2VQE - chains A and Q of the 23 polymer chains in the assembly; structure by X-ray diffraction, 2.50 A resolution.

[Chain A]
Molecule: 16S RRNA
From: Thermus thermophilus
Sequence (1522 nucleotides; numbered 0 to 1544 plus 19 insertion-coded residues; 42 numbers in that range are skipped by the numbering (no residue carries them; nothing is unmodelled there); the number before each row is that of its first residue; a row labelled like 190A-190L holds insertion residues (190A, then the next letters in order); numbering starts at 0):
     0 UUUGUUGGAG AGUUUGAUCC UGGCUCAGGG UGAACGCUGG CGGCGUGCCU AAGACAUGCA
    60 AGUCGUGCGG G
    73 CCGCGGGGUU UU
    88 ACUCCG
    95 UGGUC
   101 AGCGGCGGAC GGGUGAGUAA CGCGUGGGU
  129A G
   130 ACCUACCCGG AAGAGGGGGA CAACCCGGGG AAACUCGGGC UAAUCCCCCA UGUGGACCCG
   190 C
190A-190L CCCUUGGGGUGU
   191 GUCCAAAGGG CUUU
   216 GCCCGCUUCC GGAUGGGCCC GCGUCCCAUC AGCUAGUUGG UGGGGUAAUG GCCCACCAAG
   276 GCGACGACGG GUAGCCGGUC UGAGAGGAUG GCCGGCCACA GGGGCACUGA GACACGGGCC
   336 CCACUCCUAC GGGAGGCAGC AGUUAGGAAU CUUCCGCAAU GGGCGCAAGC CUGACGGAGC
   396 GACGCCGCUU GGAGGAAGAA GCCCUUCGGG GUGUAAACUC CUGAA
   442 CCCGGGACGA AACCCCCGAC GA
   474 GGGGACUGAC GGUACCGGG
   494 GUAAUAGCGC CGGCCAACUC CGUGCCAGCA GCCGCGGUAA UACGGAGGGC GCGAGCGUUA
   554 CCCGGAUUCA CUGGGCGUAA AGGGCGUGUA GGCGGCCUGG GGCGUCCCAU GUGAAAGACC
   614 ACGGCUCAAC CGUGGGGGAG CGUGGGAUAC GCUCAGGCUA GACGGUGGGA GAGGGUGGUG
   674 GAAUUCCCGG AGUAGCGGUG AAAUGCGCAG AUACCGGGAG GAACGCCGAU GGCGAAGGCA
   734 GCCACCUGGU CCACCCGUGA CGCUGAGGCG CGAAAGCGUG GGGAGCAAAC CGGAUUAGAU
   794 ACCCGGGUAG UCCACGCCCU AAACGAUGCG CGCUAGGUCU CUGGGUCU
   848 CCUGGGGGCC GAAGCUAACG CGUUAAGCGC GCCGCCUGGG GAGUACGGCC GCAAGGCUGA
   908 AACUCAAAGG AAUUGACGGG GGCCCGCACA AGCGGUGGAG CAUGUGGUUU AAUUCGAAGC
   968 AACGCGAAGA ACCUUACCAG GCCUUGACAU GCUAGG
 1003A G
  1004 AACCCGGGUG AAAGCCUGGG GUGCCCC
1030A-1030D GCGA
  1031 GGGGAGCCCU AGCACAGGUG CUGCAUGGCC GUCGUCAGCU CGUGCCGUGA GGUGUUGGGU
  1091 UAAGUCCCGC AACGAGCGCA ACCCCCGCCG UUAGUUGCCA GCGGUUCGGC CGGGCACUCU
  1151 AACGGGACUG CCCGCGAAA
  1171 GCGGGAGGAA GGAGGGGACG ACGUCUGGUC AGCAUGGCCC UUACGGCCUG GGCGACACAC
  1231 GUGCUACAAU GCCCACUACA AAGCGAUGCC ACCCGGCAAC GGGGAGCUAA UCGCAAAAAG
  1291 GUGGGCCCAG UUCGGAUUGG GGUCUGCAAC CCGACCCCAU GAAGCCGGAA UCGCUAGUAA
  1351 UCGCGGAUCA G
 1361A C
  1362 CAUGCCGCGG UGAAUACGUU CCCGGGCCUU GUACACACCG CCCGUCACGC CAUGGGAGCG
  1422 GGCUCUACCC GAAGUCGCCG GG
  1446 AGCCUACGGG
  1459 CAGGCGCCGA GGGUAGGGCC CGUGACUGGG GCGAAGUCGU AACAAGGUAG CUGUACCGGA
  1519 AGGUGCGGCU GGAUCACCUC CUUUCU
Not modelled in the structure: 0-4, 1535-1538
Metal / ion sites: Mg2+ site 1: U12, G21, G22; K+ site 1 near U14 (its only coordinating residue here); Mg2+ site 2 near G21 (its only coordinating residue here); Mg2+ site 3 near C48 (its only coordinating residue here); Mg2+ site 4: C48, G115; Mg2+ site 5 near A53 (its only coordinating residue here); Mg2+ site 6: C58, U387, G388; Mg2+ site 7: G61, U62, G105; Mg2+ site 8: G107, G326; Mg2+ site 9: A109, G331; Mg2+ site 10: G115, A116, G117, G289; Mg2+ site 11: A116, G117, G289; 49 more K+ sites not listed; 114 more Mg2+ sites not listed
Residues lining bound ligands: paromomycin (PAR): G1405, U1406, C1407, A1408, C1409, G1489, C1490, G1491, A1492, A1493, G1494, U1495, C1496

[Chain Q]
Name: 30S ribosomal protein S17
From: Thermus thermophilus
UniProtKB: P24321 (RS17_THETH); numbering as in UniProt (aligned over 1-105)
Chain sequence (105 residues; each row starts with the number of its first residue):
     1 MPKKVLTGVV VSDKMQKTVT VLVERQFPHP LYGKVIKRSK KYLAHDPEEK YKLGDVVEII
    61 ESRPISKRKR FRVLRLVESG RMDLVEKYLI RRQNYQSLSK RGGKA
Not modelled in the structure: 1
Metal / ion sites: Mg2+ site 1: Asp-13, Met-15, Glu-49; Mg2+ site 2: Tyr-42 (shared with G236(A), C237(A) of chain A)

[How chain A and chain Q interact]
Pairs across the interface (88; chain A residue first):
  G127(A) with Pro-2(Q), hydrogen bond to the sugar; Glu-61(Q), hydrogen bond to the base
  G128(A) with Pro-2(Q), sugar contact; Lys-3(Q), sugar contact; Glu-61(Q), sugar contact
  A130(A) with Arg-63(Q), salt bridge to the phosphate; Pro-64(Q), base contact
  U190E(A) with Lys-3(Q), hydrogen bond to the base; Ser-62(Q), base contact; Arg-63(Q), hydrogen bond to the sugar; Arg-72(Q), hydrogen bond to the base
  C234(A) with Glu-61(Q), base contact; Pro-64(Q), sugar contact; Arg-70(Q), sugar contact
  C235(A) with Glu-61(Q), sugar contact; Arg-70(Q), salt bridge to the phosphate; Phe-71(Q), sugar contact
  G236(A) with Lys-40(Q), salt bridge to the phosphate; Tyr-42(Q), hydrogen bond to the phosphate
  C237(A) with Arg-25(Q), hydrogen bond to the phosphate; Lys-40(Q), salt bridge to the phosphate; Tyr-42(Q), phosphate contact
  G238(A) with Arg-25(Q), salt bridge to the phosphate
  A246(A) with Leu-98(Q), sugar contact; Ser-99(Q), sugar contact
  G247(A) with Ser-99(Q), phosphate contact; Lys-100(Q), salt bridge to the phosphate
  U253(A) with Met-15(Q), hydrogen bond to the sugar; Lys-67(Q), salt bridge to the phosphate; Arg-68(Q), phosphate contact
  G254(A) with Met-15(Q), sugar contact; Gln-16(Q), hydrogen bond to the sugar; Thr-18(Q), hydrogen bond to the sugar; Ser-66(Q), hydrogen bond to the phosphate; Lys-67(Q), phosphate contact; Arg-68(Q), phosphate contact; Lys-69(Q), hydrogen bond to the phosphate
  G255(A) with Gln-16(Q), sugar contact; Lys-17(Q), phosphate contact; Ile-65(Q), phosphate contact; Ser-66(Q), phosphate contact; Lys-69(Q), salt bridge to the phosphate
  U256(A) with Lys-17(Q), salt bridge to the phosphate
  U264(A) with Arg-63(Q), sugar contact; Pro-64(Q), hydrogen bond to the sugar
  G265(A) with Pro-64(Q), sugar contact; Ile-65(Q), phosphate contact; Ser-66(Q), sugar contact; Lys-67(Q), hydrogen bond to the sugar
  G266(A) with Lys-67(Q), phosphate contact
  C267(A) with Lys-67(Q), salt bridge to the phosphate
  G275(A) with Lys-14(Q), phosphate contact; Met-15(Q), sugar contact
  G276(A) with Ser-12(Q), hydrogen bond to the phosphate; Met-15(Q), phosphate contact; Thr-20(Q), phosphate contact; Arg-68(Q), hydrogen bond to the phosphate
  C277(A) with Lys-41(Q), salt bridge to the phosphate; Arg-68(Q), salt bridge to the phosphate
  G278(A) with Lys-41(Q), salt bridge to the phosphate; Arg-92(Q), base contact; Tyr-95(Q), base contact
  A279(A) with Arg-91(Q), salt bridge to the phosphate; Tyr-95(Q), hydrogen bond to the phosphate; Leu-98(Q), hydrogen bond to the base
  C280(A) with Lys-37(Q), base contact; Arg-38(Q), hydrogen bond to the sugar; Ser-39(Q), hydrogen bond to the base
  C564(A) with Leu-31(Q), sugar contact; Tyr-32(Q), sugar contact
  U582(A) with Asn-94(Q), hydrogen bond to the sugar; Ala-105(Q), sugar contact
  A583(A) with Arg-91(Q), sugar contact; Asn-94(Q), hydrogen bond to the sugar
  G584(A) with Lys-87(Q), salt bridge to the phosphate
  G585(A) with Lys-34(Q), hydrogen bond to the phosphate
  C586(A) with Lys-34(Q), salt bridge to the phosphate
  G635(A) with Pro-2(Q), sugar contact
  U636(A) with Pro-2(Q), phosphate contact
  G760(A) with Asn-94(Q), hydrogen bond to the base; Ser-97(Q), hydrogen bond to the base; Leu-98(Q), sugar contact; Lys-104(Q), hydrogen bond to the base; Ala-105(Q), hydrogen bond to the base
  G761(A) with Ser-97(Q), sugar contact; Ala-105(Q), base contact
  C879(A) with Lys-34(Q), salt bridge to the phosphate
  C896(A) with Lys-100(Q), salt bridge to the phosphate
Interface residues without a listed pair, chain A (48 interface residues in all): U129, G190F, U252, C272, A273, G301, C596, G597, U598, C647, A759
Interface residues without a listed pair, chain Q (51 interface residues in all): Lys-4, Glu-24, Gln-26, Pro-28, Val-35, Leu-43, His-45, Arg-81, Ile-90

[Summary]
48 residues of chain A face 51 of chain Q across their interface; the contacts include 27 hydrogen bonds and
18 salt bridges. Polar pairs include G127(A)/Glu-61(Q), U190E(A)/Lys-3(Q) and U190E(A)/Arg-72(Q). Ligands of
chain A: paromomycin.
Chain A is 16S RRNA and chain Q is 30S ribosomal protein S17, both from Thermus thermophilus; the structure,
Modified uridines with C5-methylene substituents at the first position of the tRNA anticodon stabilize U-G
wobble ..., was determined by X-ray diffraction together with 2VQF from the same study.
